Entry 2OG0 (X-ray diffraction, 1.90 A resolution); this record covers chains D and A of the 4 polymer chains in the assembly.

== Chain D ==
Molecule: 18-nt DNA strand
Sequence (18 nucleotides; row label = number of the first residue in the row):
    19 AAACAGACTA CATAATAC

== Chain A ==
Protein: Excisionase
Organism: Enterobacteria phage lambda
Notes: fragment: XIS (Residues: 1-55)
UniProtKB: P03699 (VXIS_LAMBD); residue numbers follow UniProt; this construct covers 1-52
Sequence (52 residues; row label = number of the first residue in the row):
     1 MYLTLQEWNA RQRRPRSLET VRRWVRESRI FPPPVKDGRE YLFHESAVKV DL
Disordered / not traced: 52
Construct notes: engineered mutation Ser-28 (Cys in P03699)
What the authors report for this chain:
  - binding site for the 18-nt DNA strand: Glu-19, Arg-22, Arg-23, Arg-26, Arg-39

== How chain D and chain A interact ==
Contacting residue pairs (9; chain D residue first):
  DT34(D) / Arg-16(A)  salt bridge to the phosphate
  DT34(D) / Thr-20(A)  sugar contact
  DT34(D) / Arg-23(A)  salt bridge to the phosphate
  DT34(D) / Trp-24(A)  hydrogen bond to the phosphate
  DA35(D) / Arg-16(A)  phosphate contact
  DA35(D) / Ser-17(A)  hydrogen bond to the phosphate
  DA35(D) / Glu-19(A)  base contact
  DA35(D) / Thr-20(A)  hydrogen bond to the phosphate
  DC36(D) / Glu-19(A)  hydrogen bond to the base
Also at the interface, not in a pair above, chain D (4 interface residues in all): DA33

== In short ==
4 residues of chain D and 6 residues of chain A are in contact; the contacts include 4 hydrogen bonds and 2
salt bridges. Polar pairs include DC36(D)/Glu-19(A), DT34(D)/Trp-24(A) and DA35(D)/Ser-17(A). From the paper:
a binding site for the 18-nt DNA strand at Glu-19(A), Arg-22(A) and Arg-23(A) among others.
Here chain D is an 18-nt DNA strand and chain A is Excisionase (Enterobacteria phage lambda). Entry 2OG0
(Crystal Structure of the Lambda Xis-DNA complex) was determined by X-ray diffraction.
